2PZT - chain A; structure by X-ray diffraction, 2.10 A resolution.

Chain A:
Name: Thermonuclease
From: Staphylococcus aureus
Notes: EC 3.1.31.1
Reference sequence: Q8NXI6 (NUC_STAAW); residues 1-149 here correspond to UniProt positions 80-228 (UniProt number = residue number + 79)
Chain sequence (149 residues; each row starts with the number of its first residue):
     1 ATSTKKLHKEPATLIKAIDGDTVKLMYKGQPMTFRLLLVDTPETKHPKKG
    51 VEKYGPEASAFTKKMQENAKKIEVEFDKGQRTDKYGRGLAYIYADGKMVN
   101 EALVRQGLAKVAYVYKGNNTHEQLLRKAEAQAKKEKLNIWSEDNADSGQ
Not modelled in the structure: 1-6, 46-50, 142-149
Construct notes: engineered mutation Q66 (Val145 in Q8NXI6), G117 (Pro196 in Q8NXI6), A128 (Ser207 in Q8NXI6)
Swiss-Prot annotation at these positions:
  - active site: R35, E43, R87
  - binding site (Ca(2+)): D21, D40, T41

In short:
From UniProt: 3 active-site residues and 3 Ca2+-binding residues.
Chain A is Thermonuclease (Staphylococcus aureus); the structure, Crystal structure of Staphylococcal nuclease
variant V66Q/P117G/H124L/S128A at 100 K, was determined by X-ray diffraction together with 2PYK, 2PZU, 2PZW,
2PW5 and 2PW7 from the same study.
